PDB entry 8ZK2 | electron microscopy, 2.65 A resolution | chains M and H of the 36 polymer chains in the assembly

# Chain M
Protein: Reaction center protein M chain
Organism: Roseospirillum parvum
UniProtKB: Q6XBJ6 (Q6XBJ6_9PROT); numbering as in UniProt (aligned over 1-323)
Sequence (323 residues; row label = number of the first residue in the row):
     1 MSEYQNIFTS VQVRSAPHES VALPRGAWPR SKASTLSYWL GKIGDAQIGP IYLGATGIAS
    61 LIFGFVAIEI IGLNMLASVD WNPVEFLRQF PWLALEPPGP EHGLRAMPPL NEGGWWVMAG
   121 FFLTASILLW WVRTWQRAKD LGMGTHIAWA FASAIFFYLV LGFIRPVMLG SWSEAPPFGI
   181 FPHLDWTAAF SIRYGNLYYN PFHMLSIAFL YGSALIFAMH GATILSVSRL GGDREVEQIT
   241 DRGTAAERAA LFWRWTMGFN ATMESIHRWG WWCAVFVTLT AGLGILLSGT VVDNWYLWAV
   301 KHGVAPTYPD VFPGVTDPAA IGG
Unresolved in the structure: 1-33, 321-323
Metal / ion sites: Fe ion: His220, Glu235, His267 (shared with 2 residues of chain L)
Small-molecule neighbours:
  - Octadecane (8K6), molecule 1: Leu53, Ile58, Leu61, Ile62, Phe65, Val66
  - Octadecane (8K6), molecule 2: Leu104, Phe121, Thr124, Ala125, Leu128, Phe163, Val167
  - Octadecane (8K6), molecule 3: Thr145, His146, Trp149, Ala152, Ser153, Phe156, Trp271, Trp272, Val275, Leu279
  - Octadecane (8K6), molecule 4: His146, Arg268, Trp272
  - Octadecane (8K6), molecule 5: Leu159, Phe163, Ile164, Val167, Met168
  - Octadecane (8K6), molecule 6: Phe209, Phe259, Trp269, Trp272, Cys273, Phe276
  - Octadecane (8K6), molecule 7: Arg254, Met257, Gly258, Phe259
  - bacteriochlorophyll a (BCL), molecule 1: Ile68, Ile71, Leu123, Ile127, Phe151, Ala154, Ile155, Phe157, Tyr158, Leu161, Phe178, Trp186, Thr187, Ala188, Phe190, Ser191, Leu197, Tyr198, Asn200, His203, Ser206, Ile207, Leu210, Tyr211, Val277, Thr278, Ala281, Gly284, Ile285
  - bacteriochlorophyll a (BCL), molecule 2: Phe90, Leu123, Phe157, Tyr158, Leu161, Pro176, Ile180, His183, Leu184, Trp186, Thr187
  - bacteriochlorophyll a (BCL), molecule 3: Thr187, Tyr198, Leu210, Tyr211
  - bacteriochlorophyll a (BCL), molecule 4: Tyr198, His203, Met204, Ile207, Ala208, Tyr211, Gly212, Leu215
  - bacteriopheophytin a (BPH), molecule 1: Ser60, Leu61, Gly64, Phe65, Ile68, Leu123, Ser126, Ile127, Trp130, Thr134, Ile147, Ala150, Phe151, Ala154, Ala274, Val275, Thr278
  - bacteriopheophytin a (BPH), molecule 2: Tyr211, Ala214, Leu215, Ala218, Met219, Trp253, Thr256, Met257
  - spirilloxanthin (CRT): Ile68, Ile71, Gly72, Leu73, Met75, Leu76, Phe86, Phe90, Ala106, Trp116, Val117, Gly120, Phe121, Thr124, Tyr158, Leu161, Gly162, Phe163, Trp172, Pro176, Pro177, Phe178, Gly179, Ile180, His183
  - menaquinone 8 (MQ8): Leu215, Ile216, Met219, His220, Thr223, Ile224, Ala246, Ala249, Ala250, Trp253, Thr256, Met257, Phe259, Asn260, Ala261, Thr262, Met263, Ile266, Trp269

# Chain H
Protein: Photosynthetic reaction center H subunit
Organism: Roseospirillum parvum
UniProtKB: A0A1G7WCA0 (A0A1G7WCA0_9PROT); residue numbers follow UniProt; this construct covers 1-254
Sequence (254 residues; each row starts with the number of its first residue):
     1 MIGDFSSYMD VAQIVLYAFW IFLFGVIFYL RREDRREGYP LERDTDGKIM SIGPWNLPAP
    61 KIFYKPQGGT YSAPNAARDT RAIKATRVGN FPGAPLDPTG DPLVDGVGPA AYAERADTPD
   121 KTLEGRTRIV PLRTDADLWL APEDPDPRGM AVVAGCRTTV GAVSDVWVDR AENIIRYLEV
   181 SLGGAEGGAK AGKTVLVPMP MAVFNDLTRT VTVKSMDAKS FANVPTPKSA EQITLREEDR
   241 IQAYYAGGTL YANK
Unresolved in the structure: 184-192
Metal / ion sites: Mg2+ near Asp4 (its only coordinating residue here)
Small-molecule neighbours:
  - Octadecane (8K6), molecule 1: Ile21, Phe22, Gly25, Val26, Tyr29
  - Octadecane (8K6), molecule 2: Phe24, Gly25, Phe28, Tyr29, Arg32
  - Octadecane (8K6), molecule 3: Phe28, Arg32, Pro54, Trp55, Leu57, Pro58, Ala59
  - Octadecane (8K6), molecule 4: Arg43, Met50, Phe91, Pro92

# Chain M / chain H interface
Pairs across the interface - 95 pairs, chain M then chain H:
  Tyr38(M) - Glu143(H)
  Tyr38(M) - Asp144(H)  hydrogen bond
  Asp45(M) - Glu172(H)
  Pro201(M) - Leu16(H)  hydrophobic
  Phe202(M) - Val15(H)
  Phe202(M) - Leu16(H)  hydrophobic
  Phe202(M) - Phe19(H)  hydrophobic
  Leu205(M) - Leu16(H)  hydrophobic
  Leu205(M) - Phe19(H)  hydrophobic
  Leu205(M) - Trp20(H)  hydrophobic
  Phe209(M) - Phe19(H)  hydrophobic
  Phe209(M) - Leu23(H)  hydrophobic
  Ser228(M) - Pro200(H)
  Arg229(M) - Pro200(H)
  Arg229(M) - Met201(H)
  Arg229(M) - Gln242(H)
  Arg229(M) - Thr249(H)
  Leu230(M) - Gln242(H)
  Leu230(M) - Ala243(H)
  Leu230(M) - Ala246(H)  hydrophobic
  Gly231(M) - Gln242(H)
  Asp233(M) - Arg176(H)  salt bridge
  Arg234(M) - Asp120(H)  salt bridge
  Arg234(M) - Arg128(H)
  Arg234(M) - Ile129(H)
  Arg234(M) - Arg176(H)
  Arg234(M) - Glu238(H)  salt bridge
  Glu237(M) - Arg115(H)  hydrogen bond (backbone-side chain)
  Glu237(M) - Asp120(H)
  Glu237(M) - Arg128(H)  salt bridge
  Gln238(M) - Arg115(H)
  Ile239(M) - Phe63(H)  hydrophobic
  Ile239(M) - Tyr71(H)
  Thr240(M) - Phe63(H)
  Thr240(M) - Lys65(H)
  Thr240(M) - Tyr71(H)
  Asp241(M) - Arg115(H)  hydrogen bond (backbone-side chain)
  Asp241(M) - Ala116(H)  hydrogen bond (side chain-backbone)
  Arg242(M) - Glu37(H)  salt bridge
  Arg242(M) - Ala113(H)
  Arg242(M) - Arg115(H)
  Gly243(M) - Ala113(H)
  Gly243(M) - Arg115(H)
  Gly243(M) - Asp239(H)
  Thr244(M) - Ala111(H)  hydrogen bond (side chain-backbone)
  Thr244(M) - Tyr112(H)
  Thr244(M) - Ala113(H)
  Thr244(M) - Asp239(H)  hydrogen bond (backbone-side chain)
  Glu247(M) - Ala113(H)
  Arg248(M) - Pro109(H)  hydrogen bond (side chain-backbone)
  Arg248(M) - Ala110(H)
  Arg248(M) - Ala111(H)  hydrogen bond (side chain-backbone)
  Arg248(M) - Ala243(H)
  Arg248(M) - Ala246(H)
  Arg254(M) - Tyr39(H)  hydrogen bond
  Arg254(M) - Leu41(H)
  Phe259(M) - Arg31(H)
  Asn260(M) - Arg31(H)  hydrogen bond (backbone-side chain)
  Asn260(M) - Asp34(H)
  Ala261(M) - Asp34(H)
  Thr262(M) - Glu33(H)
  Thr262(M) - Asp34(H)
  Thr262(M) - Glu37(H)
  Glu264(M) - Lys61(H)  salt bridge
  Glu264(M) - Phe63(H)
  Ser265(M) - Leu30(H)
  Ser265(M) - Glu33(H)
  Ser265(M) - Asp34(H)  hydrogen bond
  Arg268(M) - Tyr29(H)  hydrogen bond
  Arg268(M) - Leu30(H)
  Arg268(M) - Glu33(H)  salt bridge
  Arg268(M) - Lys61(H)
  Trp269(M) - Ile27(H)  hydrophobic
  Trp269(M) - Leu30(H)
  Trp269(M) - Arg31(H)
  Trp269(M) - Asp34(H)  hydrogen bond
  Trp272(M) - Phe22(H)  hydrophobic
  Trp272(M) - Val26(H)  hydrophobic
  Phe276(M) - Phe22(H)  hydrophobic
  Phe276(M) - Leu23(H)  hydrophobic
  Phe276(M) - Val26(H)  hydrophobic
  Thr280(M) - Phe19(H)
  Leu287(M) - Ala12(H)  hydrophobic
  Thr290(M) - Ile2(H)
  Val291(M) - Gly3(H)
  Val291(M) - Val11(H)  hydrophobic
  Val292(M) - Ala12(H)  hydrophobic
  Trp295(M) - Ala12(H)  hydrophobic
  Trp298(M) - Asp10(H)  hydrogen bond
  Trp298(M) - Ala12(H)
  Lys301(M) - Tyr8(H)  hydrogen bond (side chain-backbone)
  Lys301(M) - Asp10(H)  salt bridge
  His302(M) - Tyr8(H)  hydrogen bond
  His302(M) - Asp10(H)  salt bridge
  His302(M) - Gln13(H)
Other interface residues (no listed pair), chain M (45 interface residues in all): Ala245, Leu279, Leu283
Other interface residues (no listed pair), chain H (56 interface residues in all): Ser7, Arg36, Gly108, Asp169, Tyr177, Pro198, Leu235

# Overview
The interface between chain M and chain H involves 45 residues on one side and 56 on the other; the contacts
include 16 hydrogen bonds and 9 salt bridges. Among the polar pairs are Asp233(M)-Arg176(H),
Arg234(M)-Asp120(H) and Arg234(M)-Glu238(H).
Here chain M is Reaction center protein M chain and chain H is Photosynthetic reaction center H subunit, both
from Roseospirillum parvum. Entry 8ZK2 (Cryo-EM structure of photosynthetic LH1-RC core complex of
Roseospirillum parvum) was determined by electron microscopy together with 8ZJW from the same study.
